Entry 7YF6 (X-ray diffraction, 2.01 A resolution); this record covers chains A and B of the 3 polymer chains in the assembly.

== Chain A (and B) ==
Name: Protease
Organism: Human immunodeficiency virus 1
Notes: chain B of this document is another copy of the same molecule, construct and numbering; everything in this record applies to it too
UniProtKB: Q9WFL7 (Q9WFL7_9HIV1); residues 1-99 here correspond to UniProt positions 7-105 (UniProt number = residue number + 6)
Amino-acid sequence (99 residues; numbered 1 to 99; the number before each row is that of its first residue):
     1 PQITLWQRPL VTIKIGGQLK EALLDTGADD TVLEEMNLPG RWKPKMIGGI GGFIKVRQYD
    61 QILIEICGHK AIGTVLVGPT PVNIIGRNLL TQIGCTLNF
From the paper describing this entry:
  - binding site for Macrocyclic Peptide: R8, D25, D29, I50, I54, P81

== How chain A and chain B interact ==
Residue-residue contacts (90; chain A residue first):
  P1(A) - L97(B)
  P1(A) - N98(B)
  P1(A) - F99(B)  hydrogen bond (backbone-backbone)
  Q2(A) - T96(B)
  Q2(A) - L97(B)
  Q2(A) - N98(B)
  I3(A) - T96(B)
  I3(A) - L97(B)  hydrogen bond (backbone-backbone)
  I3(A) - F99(B)  hydrophobic
  L5(A) - T26(B)
  L5(A) - R87(B)  hydrogen bond (backbone-side chain)
  L5(A) - L90(B)  hydrophobic
  L5(A) - T91(B)
  L5(A) - C95(B)
  W6(A) - R87(B)  hydrogen bond (backbone-side chain)
  W6(A) - T91(B)
  W6(A) - Q92(B)
  Q7(A) - R87(B)  hydrogen bond (backbone-side chain)
  R8(A) - D29(B)  salt bridge
  R8(A) - R87(B)
  P9(A) - T26(B)
  P9(A) - R87(B)
  L23(A) - G27(B)
  L24(A) - T26(B)  hydrogen bond (backbone-side chain)
  L24(A) - G27(B)
  L24(A) - L97(B)  hydrophobic
  D25(A) - D25(B)
  D25(A) - T26(B)
  D25(A) - G27(B)
  T26(A) - L5(B)
  T26(A) - P9(B)
  T26(A) - L24(B)  hydrogen bond (side chain-backbone)
  T26(A) - D25(B)
  T26(A) - T26(B)  hydrogen bond (side chain-backbone)
  T26(A) - L97(B)
  G27(A) - L23(B)
  G27(A) - L24(B)
  G27(A) - D25(B)  hydrogen bond (backbone-side chain)
  D29(A) - R8(B)  salt bridge
  G49(A) - I50(B)
  I50(A) - I50(B)  hydrogen bond (backbone-backbone)
  I50(A) - G51(B)
  I50(A) - I54(B)  hydrophobic
  I50(A) - P81(B)
  G51(A) - G51(B)
  G52(A) - I50(B)
  F53(A) - I50(B)
  I54(A) - I50(B)  hydrophobic
  C67(A) - F99(B)  hydrophobic
  H69(A) - F99(B)
  R87(A) - L5(B)  hydrogen bond (side chain-backbone)
  R87(A) - W6(B)  hydrogen bond (side chain-backbone)
  R87(A) - Q7(B)
  R87(A) - R8(B)
  R87(A) - P9(B)
  L90(A) - L5(B)  hydrophobic
  T91(A) - L5(B)
  T91(A) - W6(B)
  I93(A) - F99(B)
  G94(A) - N98(B)
  G94(A) - F99(B)
  C95(A) - L5(B)
  C95(A) - L97(B)  hydrophobic
  C95(A) - N98(B)
  C95(A) - F99(B)  hydrophobic
  T96(A) - Q2(B)  hydrogen bond
  T96(A) - I3(B)
  T96(A) - T96(B)
  T96(A) - L97(B)
  T96(A) - N98(B)  hydrogen bond (backbone-backbone)
  L97(A) - P1(B)
  L97(A) - Q2(B)
  L97(A) - I3(B)  hydrogen bond (backbone-backbone)
  L97(A) - L24(B)  hydrophobic
  L97(A) - T26(B)
  L97(A) - C95(B)  hydrophobic
  L97(A) - T96(B)
  N98(A) - P1(B)
  N98(A) - Q2(B)
  N98(A) - G94(B)
  N98(A) - C95(B)
  N98(A) - T96(B)  hydrogen bond (backbone-backbone)
  N98(A) - N98(B)
  F99(A) - P1(B)  hydrogen bond (backbone-backbone)
  F99(A) - I3(B)  hydrophobic
  F99(A) - C67(B)  hydrophobic
  F99(A) - H69(B)  hydrogen bond (backbone-side chain)
  F99(A) - I93(B)
  F99(A) - G94(B)
  F99(A) - C95(B)  hydrophobic
Other interface residues (no listed pair), chain A (34 interface residues in all): T4, I66
Other interface residues (no listed pair), chain B (36 interface residues in all): T4, G49, I66, P79, T80

== In short ==
The interface between chain A and chain B involves 34 residues on one side and 36 on the other, with 18
hydrogen bonds and 2 salt bridges. Among the polar pairs are R8(A)-D29(B), L5(A)-R87(B) and W6(A)-R87(B). The
paper reports a binding site for Macrocyclic Peptide at R8(A), D25(A) and D29(A) among others.
Chain A and chain B are both Protease (Human immunodeficiency virus 1); the structure, Crystal structure of
HIV-1 protease in complex with macrocyclic peptide, was determined by X-ray diffraction.
